1FS6 - chain A; structure by X-ray diffraction, 2.20 A resolution.

[Chain A]
Molecule: Glucosamine-6-phosphate deaminase
Organism: Escherichia coli
Notes: EC 5.3.1.10
UniProtKB: P0A759 (NAGB_ECOLI); residue numbers follow UniProt; this construct covers 1-266
Amino-acid sequence (266 residues; row label = number of the first residue in the row):
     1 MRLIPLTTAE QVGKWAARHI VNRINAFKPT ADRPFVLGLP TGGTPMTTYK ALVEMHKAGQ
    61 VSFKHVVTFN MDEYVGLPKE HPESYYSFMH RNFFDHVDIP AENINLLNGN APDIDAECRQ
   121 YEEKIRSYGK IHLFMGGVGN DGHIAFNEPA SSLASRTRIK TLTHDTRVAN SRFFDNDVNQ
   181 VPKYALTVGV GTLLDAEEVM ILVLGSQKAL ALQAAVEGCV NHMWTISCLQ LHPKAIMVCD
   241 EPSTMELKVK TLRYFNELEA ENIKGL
Swiss-Prot annotation at these positions:
  - active site: Asp-72 (Proton acceptor), Asp-141 (For ring-opening step), His-143 (Proton acceptor), Glu-148 (For ring-opening step)
  - site (Part of the allosteric site): Ser-151, Arg-158, Lys-160, Thr-161, Tyr-254
  - mutagenesis: Cys-118 (C118S: 50% of wild-type activity, but 2-fold decrease in substrate affinity), Asp-141 (D141N: Large decrease in activity), His-143 (H143Q: Loss of activity for the deamination reaction but not for the reverse reaction; complete loss of the homotropic cooperativity), Glu-148 (E148Q: Large decrease in activity), Phe-174 (F174A: Loss of activity in the absence of the allosteric activator), Cys-239 (C239S: 50% of wild-type activity, but 2-fold decrease in substrate affinity; decrease in allosteric interaction energy)

[Summary]
Curated annotation (UniProt) lists 4 active-site residues and 6 mutagenesis sites.
Chain A is Glucosamine-6-phosphate deaminase (Escherichia coli); the structure, Glucosamine-6-phosphate
deaminase from e.coli, T conformer, at 2.2A resolution, was determined by X-ray diffraction together with
1FQO, 1FRZ, 1FS5 and 1FSF from the same study.
